8QTR - chains A and D of the 4 polymer chains in the assembly; structure by electron microscopy, 3.20 A resolution.

[Chain A]
Protein: Ceramide synthase LAG1
From: Saccharomyces cerevisiae
UniProt: P38703 (LAG1_YEAST); residues 75-383 here = UniProt positions 75-383
Amino-acid sequence (309 residues; each row starts with the number of its first residue):
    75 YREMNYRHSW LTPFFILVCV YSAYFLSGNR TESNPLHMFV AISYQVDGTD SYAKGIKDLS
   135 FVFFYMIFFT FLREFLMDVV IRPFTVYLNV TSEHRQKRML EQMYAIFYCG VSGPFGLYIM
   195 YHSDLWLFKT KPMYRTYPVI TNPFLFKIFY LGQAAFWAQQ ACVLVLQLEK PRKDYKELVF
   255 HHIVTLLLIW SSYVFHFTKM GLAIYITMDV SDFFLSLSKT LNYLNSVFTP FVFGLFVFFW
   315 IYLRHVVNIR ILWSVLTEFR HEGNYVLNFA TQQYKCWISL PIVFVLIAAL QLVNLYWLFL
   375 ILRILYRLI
Swiss-Prot annotation at these positions:
  - binding site (fumonisin B1): L252, T303, P304, R318, I378, R381, L382
  - binding site (hexacosanoate): V258, L341, C350, L364
  - glycosylation: N103 (N-linked (GlcNAc...) asparagine)
Covalently attached groups: hexacosanoic acid (7PO) linked to H255
Small-molecule neighbours:
  - 1,2-Distearoyl-sn-glycerophosphoethanolamine (3PE), molecule 1: Y95, Y98, F99, V114, A115, I116, Q119, Y126, F135, Y139, F142, F143, L146, F181, Y182, V185, F189, Y192, F218, I222, G226
  - 1,2-Distearoyl-sn-glycerophosphoethanolamine (3PE), molecule 2: A127, K128, G129, I130, L133, S134, V136, F137, M140, I214, A228, A232, A235, C236, L260, W264, Y267, V268, H270, Q346
  - hexacosanoic acid (7PO): V258, T259, L262, I263, S265, S266, F269, F271, M274, G275, I278, Y279, M282, R318, L341, F343, Y348, C350, I352, S353, I356, V357, L360, I361, L364, N368
  - PIJ ([(2S)-1-hexadecanoyloxy-3-[hydroxy-[(2S,3R,5S,6R)-2,3,4,5,6-pentahydroxycyclohexyl]oxy-phosphoryl]oxy-propan-2-yl] heptadecanoate): L261, W264, S265, F269, L341, F343, I352, I356, L360
  - Macrofusine (WXE): W231, D248, L252, D286, L289, S292, K293, N296, Y297, T303, P304, F307, W314, R318, W371, I375, I378, R381, L382

[Chain D]
Protein: Ceramide synthase subunit LIP1
From: Saccharomyces cerevisiae
UniProt: Q03579 (LIP1_YEAST); numbering as in UniProt (aligned over 19-150)
Amino-acid sequence (132 residues; row label = number of the first residue in the row):
    19 KIFNLFRVCF ISLLLIAAVE YFKYGTRINY EWFHCTPIKE PQSGSVIKLW ARGGPSCDKR
    79 GEYKTIVKRI TRDYEPNDEH LSFCIIENDN VPPVHYPIHE DKGEPGYVAY VGYDTDSELV
   139 QELCADSTIY HM
Disordered / not traced: 19
Swiss-Prot annotation at these positions:
  - binding site (hexacosanoate): F40
Cystine bridges: C53-C75, C102-C142
Small-molecule neighbours:
  - 1,2-Distearoyl-sn-glycerophosphoethanolamine (3PE): V26, S30, L31, I34, A35, E38, K41
  - PIJ ([(2S)-1-hexadecanoyloxy-3-[hydroxy-[(2S,3R,5S,6R)-2,3,4,5,6-pentahydroxycyclohexyl]oxy-phosphoryl]oxy-propan-2-yl] heptadecanoate): V37, F40, W50, F51, H52, G71, G72, I116, E118, K120

[Interface between chain A and chain D]
Pairs across the interface (33; chain A residue first):
  L133(A) with I34(D), hydrophobic
  C236(A) with L23(D), hydrophobic
  V239(A) with N22(D); L23(D); V26(D), hydrophobic
  L240(A) with L23(D), hydrophobic
  W264(A) with L33(D); I34(D); V37(D), hydrophobic
  V268(A) with V37(D), hydrophobic; E38(D); K41(D), hydrogen bond (backbone-side chain)
  F269(A) with V37(D), hydrophobic; F40(D), hydrophobic; K41(D)
  H270(A) with K41(D)
  V340(A) with I116(D), hydrophobic
  L341(A) with H52(D); S74(D), hydrogen bond (backbone-side chain)
  N342(A) with H52(D); S74(D)
  F343(A) with T44(D); R45(D); Y48(D), hydrophobic; F51(D), hydrophobic; H52(D), hydrogen bond (backbone-side chain)
  A344(A) with R45(D); Y48(D), hydrophobic; R78(D)
  Q346(A) with K41(D); R45(D)
  Y348(A) with K41(D); T44(D)
Interface residues without a listed pair, chain D (21 interface residues in all): I20, C27, L31, P73

[In short]
Chain A and chain D form an interface of 15 and 21 residues respectively; the contacts include 3 hydrogen
bonds. Polar contacts include V268(A)-K41(D), L341(A)-S74(D) and F343(A)-H52(D). One
1,2-Distearoyl-sn-glycerophosphoethanolamine molecule and one compound PIJ molecule are bound between chain A
and chain D.
Chain A is Ceramide synthase LAG1 and chain D is Ceramide synthase subunit LIP1, both from Saccharomyces
cerevisiae; the structure, Cryo-EM structure of the FB-bound yeast Ceramide Synthase, was determined by
electron microscopy together with 8QTN from the same study.
